9MGW - chains 3 and A of the 23 polymer chains in the assembly; structure by electron microscopy, 3.00 A resolution.

# Chain 3
Molecule: LHCA3
Source organism: Dunaliella salina
Amino-acid sequence (320 residues; each row starts with the number of its first residue):
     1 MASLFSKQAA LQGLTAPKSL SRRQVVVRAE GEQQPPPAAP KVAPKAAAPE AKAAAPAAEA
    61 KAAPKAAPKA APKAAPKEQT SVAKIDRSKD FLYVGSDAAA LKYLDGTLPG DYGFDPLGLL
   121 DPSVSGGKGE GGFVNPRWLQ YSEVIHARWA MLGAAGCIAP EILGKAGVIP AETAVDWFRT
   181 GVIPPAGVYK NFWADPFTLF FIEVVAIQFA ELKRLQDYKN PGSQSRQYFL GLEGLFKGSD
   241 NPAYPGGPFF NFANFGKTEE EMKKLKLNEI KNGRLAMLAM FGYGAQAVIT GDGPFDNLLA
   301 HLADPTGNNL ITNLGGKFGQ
Disordered / not traced: 1-89, 320
Bound ions: chlorophyll b Mg near Glu143 (its only coordinating residue here); chlorophyll a Mg (8 sites), coordinated by His146, Val182, Gln208, Glu211, Glu269, Asn272, Gln286, His301
Ligand contacts:
  - beta-carotene (BCR), molecule 1: Ala155, Ile158, Ala159, Ile162, Leu163, Leu232, Leu235, Phe236, Phe249
  - beta-carotene (BCR), molecule 2: Ala206, Ile207, Phe209, Tyr228, Phe229, Leu230
  - chlorophyll b (CHL), molecule 1: Tyr93, Leu104, Leu108, Gly110, Asp111, Tyr112, Gly113, Phe114, Asp115, Leu119, Leu120, Leu139, Gln140, Ser142, Glu143, His146, Arg274, Met277, Leu278, Phe281
  - chlorophyll b (CHL), molecule 2: Val205, Gln208, Phe209, Leu212, Lys213, Gln216, Gln224, Gln227, Tyr228, Phe229
  - chlorophyll a (CLA), molecule 1: Val94, Gly95, Phe114, Pro116
  - chlorophyll a (CLA), molecule 2: Tyr112, Lys264, Leu267, Asn268, Lys271, Asn272, Leu275
  - chlorophyll a (CLA), molecule 3: Leu117, Gly118, Leu119
  - chlorophyll a (CLA), molecule 4: Leu119, Ser125, Gly132, Phe133, Val134
  - chlorophyll a (CLA), molecule 5: Phe133, Trp138, Leu139, Ser142, His146
  - chlorophyll a (CLA), molecule 6: Phe133, Trp138, Tyr141, Ser142, Ile145, His146, Trp149, Glu203, Val204, Ile207, Gln208, Glu211, Arg214, Leu215
  - chlorophyll a (CLA), molecule 7: Tyr141, Ile145, Arg148, Trp149, Leu152, Phe209, Ala210, Lys213, Arg214, Asp217, Gln224, Phe229, Phe236, Gly238, Pro242, Ala243, Pro245, Phe249, Phe250, Phe252
  - chlorophyll a (CLA), molecule 8: Arg148, Met151, Leu152, Tyr244, Pro245, Gly246, Phe250, Asn251, Phe255, Met262, Leu265, Lys266, Asn268, Glu269
  - chlorophyll a (CLA), molecule 9: Trp149, Leu152, Ala155, Gly156, Ala159, Pro160, Leu163, Ile169, Thr173, Thr180, Tyr189, Phe192
  - chlorophyll a (CLA), molecule 10: Trp149, Thr180, Gly181, Val182, Phe192, Trp193, Pro196, Leu199, Ile202, Glu203, Ala206, Ile207
  - chlorophyll a (CLA), molecule 11: Ile162, Ala166, Gly167, Val168
  - chlorophyll a (CLA), molecule 12: Val168, Ile169, Pro170, Glu172, Thr173
  - chlorophyll a (CLA), molecule 13: Val182, Met280, Phe281, Gly284, Ala285, Val288, Ile289, Phe318, Gly319
  - chlorophyll a (CLA), molecule 14: Thr198, Phe201, Ile202
  - chlorophyll a (CLA), molecule 15: Phe200, Val204, Gln208, Leu212, Leu215
  - chlorophyll a (CLA), molecule 16: Lys264, Leu265, Asn268, Asn272, Leu275
  - chlorophyll a (CLA), molecule 17: Leu278, Ala279, Phe281, Gly282, Ala285, Gln286, Ile289, Thr290, Asn297, Leu298, Ala300, His301, Asn308, Asn309, Leu310, Asn313
  - chlorophyll a (CLA), molecule 18: Leu298, His301, Leu302, Pro305, Thr306, Asn309, Leu310
  - chlorophyll a / digalactosyl diacyl glycerol (dgdg): Trp177, Phe178, Arg179, Gly181, Val182, Ile183, Pro184, Pro185, Ala186, Pro196, Phe197, Leu199, Phe200, Glu203, Gly284, Ala287, Val288, Gly291
  - lutein (LUT; (3r,3'r,6s)-4,5-didehydro-5,6-dihydro-beta,beta-carotene-3,3'-diol): Met151, Leu152, Ala154, Ala155, Phe250, Asn251, Phe252, Ala253, Asn254, Phe255, Asn272, Leu275, Ala276, Leu278, Ala279, Gly282, Tyr283, Gln286, Pro294, Phe295, Asn297, Leu298
  - phosphatidylethanolamine (PTY): Leu230, Leu232, Leu235, Phe249, Phe252
  - violaxanthin (XAT; (3s,5r,6s,3's,5'r,6's)-5,6,5',6'-diepoxy-5,6,5',6'- tetrahydro-beta,beta-carotene-3,3'-diol): Phe114, Asp115, Pro116, Leu117, Gly118, His146, Trp149, Ala150, Leu152, Gly153, Gly156, Cys157, Trp177, Thr180, Val182, Met277, Met280, Phe281

# Chain A
Molecule: Photosystem I P700 chlorophyll a apoprotein A1
Source organism: Dunaliella salina
Notes: EC 1.97.1.12
Amino-acid sequence (750 residues; numbered 2 to 751; the number before each row is that of its first residue):
     2 TISSPEREAK KVKIAVDRNP VETNFEKWAK PGHFSRALAK GPNTTTWIWN LHADAHDFDN
    62 HTSDLEEISR KVFSAHFGQL GIILIWLSGM YFHGARFSNY EGWLSDPTHI KPSAQVVWPI
   122 VGQEILNGDV GGGFQGIQIT SGFFQLWRAS GITSELQLYS TAIGGLVLAA ACFFAGWFHY
   182 HKAAPKLEWF QNVESMLNHH LAGLLGLGSL AWAGHQIHVS LPVNKLLDAG VDPKEIPLPH
   242 EFLLNQSIIA DLYPSFSKGL APFFTLNWAE YSDFLTFKGG LNPVTGGLWL SDTAHHHLAI
   302 AVLFLVAGHQ YRTNWGIGHS IKDILESHKG PFTGNGHAGL YEILTTSWHA QLAINLALFG
   362 SLSIIVAHHM YAMPPYPYLA TDYGTQLSLF THHMWIGGFC VVGAGAHAAI FMVRDYDPTN
   422 NYNNLLDRVI RHRDAIISHL NWVSIFLGFH SFGLYIHNDT MSALGRPQDM FSDTAIQLQP
   482 VFAQWIQNTH FTAPQLTAPN ALAATSLTWG GDVVAVGGKV AMMPIALGTS DFLVHHIHAF
   542 TIHVTVLILL KGVLFARSSR LIPDKANLGF RFPCDGPGRG GTCQVSAWDH VFLGLFWMYN
   602 SLSIVIFHFS WKMQSDVWGT VTDSGVSHIT GGNFAQSANT INGWLRDFLW AQSSQVIQSY
   662 GSALSAYGLM FLGAHFVWAF SLMFLFSGRG YWQELIESIV WAHNKLRVAP SIQPRALSIT
   722 QGRAVGVAHY LLGGIATTWS FFLARIIAVG
Disordered / not traced: 2-11
Bound ions: chlorophyll a Mg (31 sites), coordinated by His53, His57, His77, Gln80, Gln116, Gln124, His180, His182, His200, His201, His219, His296, His297, His298, His310, His320 and 15 more; 4Fe-4S cluster Fe: Cys575 (shared with 2 residues of chain B); chlorophyll a isomer Mg near His676 (its only coordinating residue here)
Ligand contacts:
  - Tripalmitoylglycerol (4RF): His451, Leu455, Phe472, Ile477, Gln478, Leu479, Gln480, Val482, Phe533
  - beta-carotene (BCR), molecule 1: Ile83, Ile86, Trp87
  - beta-carotene (BCR), molecule 2: Ile84, Trp87, Leu88, Leu205, Leu208, Gly209
  - beta-carotene (BCR), molecule 3: Leu85, Thr162, Gly165, Gly166, Leu169, Leu208, Leu211, Ala212, Leu306
  - beta-carotene (BCR), molecule 4: Leu211, Leu261, Phe264, Phe265, Leu299, Val303, Leu306, His310, Ile318
  - beta-carotene (BCR), molecule 5: Phe264, Trp269, Val303
  - beta-carotene (BCR), molecule 6: Leu341, Leu345, Ala351, Ala354, Ile355, Ala409, Phe412
  - beta-carotene (BCR), molecule 7: Ala354, Ala358, Ser362, Val402, Ala405, Gly406, Ala409, Val547, Leu550, Leu551, Val554
  - beta-carotene (BCR), molecule 8: Met671, Gly674, Ala675, Phe677, Val678, Leu733, Ile736, Ala737, Trp740
  - beta-carotene (BCR), molecule 9: Trp693, Leu696, Ile697
  - chlorophyll a isomer (CL0): Phe453, Tyr456, Val535, Ile538, Phe541, Thr542, Tyr600, Asn601, Ser604, Ile605, Phe608, Ile642, Trp645, Leu646, Leu650, Ser654, Ile658, Phe672, His676, Trp679, Tyr731, Thr738, Thr739, Phe742
  - chlorophyll a (CLA), molecule 1: Val13, Lys14, Ile15, Trp190, Asn193, Ser196, His200, Leu208, Thr314, Asn315, Trp316
  - chlorophyll a (CLA), molecule 2: Ile15, Val17, Phe74, Phe78, Ala172, Phe175, Ala176, Phe179, His180, Ala184, Pro186, Trp190
  - chlorophyll a (CLA), molecule 3: Val22, Glu23, Thr24, Asn25, Phe26, Lys28, Trp29, His34, Lys72, Ser75, Gly79, Ile83, Phe174, Gly177, Trp178, Tyr181, His182
  - chlorophyll a (CLA), molecule 4: Trp29, Pro32, Trp48, Ile49, Trp50, Leu52, His53
  - chlorophyll a (CLA), molecule 5: Trp29, Pro32, His34, Phe35, Leu52, His53, Ala56, His57, Phe59, Ala76, Gly79, Gln80, Ile83
  - chlorophyll a (CLA), molecule 6: Thr46, Ile49, Trp50, Ile697, Ile700, Val701, His704, Val709, Pro711, Ile713, Pro715, Arg716, Leu718
  - chlorophyll a (CLA), molecule 7: Trp50, Phe677, Val678, Phe681, Phe685, Leu718, Gln722, Ala725, Val726, Ala729, His730, Leu733
  - chlorophyll a (CLA), molecule 8: His53, Ala54, Ala56, His57, Asp58, His350, Leu353, Leu357, Phe400, Cys401, Val403, Gly404, Ala407, His408, Ile411, Arg415, Phe571, Arg572, Trp589, Val592, Leu596
  - chlorophyll a (CLA), molecule 9: His57, Phe59, Val73, Ala76, His77, Gln80, Leu81, Ile84, Leu85, Leu88, Trp349, His350, Gln352, Leu353, Asn356, Leu357, Phe360
  - chlorophyll a (CLA), molecule 10: His57, Gln80, Ile83, Ile84, Trp87, Leu357, Phe360, Ile397, Phe400, Cys401
  - chlorophyll a (CLA), molecule 11: Leu66, Ser70, His77, Leu188, Phe191, Gln192, Val194, Met197, Leu198, His201, Leu202, Leu205, Ile322, Leu326, Tyr342, Leu345, Thr346, Thr347, Ser348, Trp349, Gln352, Ile355, Asn356, Leu359, Phe360
  - chlorophyll a (CLA), molecule 12: Phe74, His77, Phe78, Leu81, Leu169, Cys173, Trp190, Phe191, Asn193, Ser196, Met197, His200, His201, Gly204, Leu205
  - chlorophyll a (CLA), molecule 13: Ile83, Ile86, Gln116, Val117, Val118, Trp119, Ile121, Val122, Gln124, Leu127, Ile138, Phe174, Ala667, Leu670, Met671
  - chlorophyll a (CLA), molecule 14: Ile86, Trp87, Ser89, Gly90, Met91, Phe93, His94, Phe98, Val117, Trp119, Leu167
  - chlorophyll a (CLA), molecule 15: Trp87, Met91, His94, Ala115, Gln116, Ile138, Gln139, Ile140, Thr141, Ser142, Ala667, Tyr668, Trp740
  - chlorophyll a (CLA), molecule 16: Trp87, Met91, Thr141, Ser142, Phe144, Ser389, Thr392, His393, Trp396, Ile397, Phe400, Met671, Ile736, Thr739, Trp740
  - chlorophyll a (CLA), molecule 17: Trp87, Leu88, Ser142, Gly143, Phe144, Leu147, Leu205, Leu206, Phe360, Leu363, Ser364, Val367, Met371, Tyr377, Leu390, His393, His394, Ile397
  - chlorophyll a (CLA), molecule 18: Tyr92, Ser151, Gly152, Ile153, Gln158, Ser161, Thr162, Gly209, Ala212, Trp213, Gly215, His216, His219, Val220, Pro240, His241, Leu244
  - chlorophyll a (CLA), molecule 19: Leu147, Ala150, Leu205, Leu206, Gly209, Ser210, Trp213, Gln217, Thr294, His297, His298, Ile301, Phe305, Leu363, Ile366, Val367, His370, Met371, Pro376, Tyr377
  - chlorophyll a (CLA), molecule 20: Leu157, Gln158, Ser161, Leu239, His241, Leu244, Leu245
  - chlorophyll a (CLA), molecule 21: Val168, Ala171, Ala172, Phe175
  - chlorophyll a (CLA), molecule 22: Leu198, Leu202, Leu206, Leu304, Phe305, Ala308, Gln311, Tyr312, Ile322, Ile325, Leu326, Leu359, Met413, Leu427, Val430, Leu551, Val554
  - chlorophyll a (CLA), molecule 23: Asn199, His200, Ala203, Gly204, Leu208, Leu306, Gly309, His310, Tyr312, Arg313, Thr314, Asn315, Trp316, Ile318
  - chlorophyll a (CLA), molecule 24: Leu211, Ala212, Gly215, Ile218, His219, Leu244, Leu245, Gln247, Phe257, Gly260, Leu261, Tyr272, Phe275, Leu276, Leu299
  - chlorophyll a (CLA), molecule 25: Phe264, Trp269, Ala270, Tyr272, Ser273, Leu276, Thr277, Phe278, His296, Leu299, Ala300, Val303, Leu304, Val307, Asn501
  - chlorophyll a (CLA), molecule 26: Phe264, Phe265, Leu267, Trp269
  - chlorophyll a (CLA), molecule 27: Thr277, Phe278, Lys279, Gly280, Gly281, Leu289, Asp293, Thr294, His296, His297, Ala300, Ile301, Leu304, His370, Met374, Pro376, Thr506
  - chlorophyll a (CLA), molecule 28: Phe278, Leu497, Thr498, Ala499, Pro500, Asn501, Ala502
  - chlorophyll a (CLA), molecule 29: Leu304, Leu359, Leu363, Ile366, His369, His370, Ala373, Met374, Thr506, Ser507, Thr509, Trp510
  - chlorophyll a (CLA), molecule 30: Val307, His310, Gln311, Arg313, Gly317, Ile318, Gly319, His320
  - chlorophyll a (CLA), molecule 31: Gln311, His320, Asp324, Ile325, Ser328, His329
  - chlorophyll a (CLA), molecule 32: Ile325, Leu326, His329, Thr334, His338, Leu341, Leu345, Leu426, Leu427, Val430
  - chlorophyll a (CLA), molecule 33: His329, Lys330, Gly331, Pro332, Phe333
  - chlorophyll a (CLA), molecule 34: Phe333, Thr334, Leu426, Arg429, Val430, His433, Ile437, His440
  - chlorophyll a (CLA), molecule 35: Ser362, Ile365, Ile366, His369, Met395, Val402, Ile543, Thr546, Val547, Leu550, Ser602, Leu603
  - chlorophyll a (CLA), molecule 36: His369, Tyr372, Phe483, Ala484, Ile487, Gln488, Trp510, Ile526, Leu528, His536, His539, Ile543, Val606, His609, Phe610, Lys613
  - chlorophyll a (CLA), molecule 37: Ala436, His440, Trp443
  - chlorophyll a (CLA), molecule 38: Ile437, His440, Leu441, Trp443, Val444, Ala540, Ile543, His544, Val547
  - chlorophyll a (CLA), molecule 39: Ser439, Asn442, Trp443, Ile446
  - chlorophyll a (CLA), molecule 40: Asn442, Ser445, Ile446, Gly449, Phe450, Phe453, Gly454, Ile457, Phe541, Val545, Leu548, Ile549, Leu594, Phe597, Trp598
  - chlorophyll a (CLA), molecule 41: Trp443, Ile446, Phe447, Phe450, His451
  - chlorophyll a (CLA), molecule 42: Trp443, Val444, Phe447, Leu448, Gln480, Pro481, Val482, Phe483, Ala484, Phe533, His536, His537, Ala540, His544
  - chlorophyll a (CLA), molecule 43: Phe450, His451, Gly454, Leu455, Ile457, His458, Thr461, Met462, Leu465, Arg467, Asp470, Phe472, Ile477
  - chlorophyll a (CLA), molecule 44: Phe453, Ile457, Asp460, Phe541, Phe597, Trp598, Tyr600, Asn601, Ile642, Leu646, Trp679, Tyr731
  - chlorophyll a (CLA), molecule 45: Thr461, Ala464, Leu465
  - chlorophyll a (CLA), molecule 46: Trp486, Ile487, Thr490, His491, Ala494, Thr498, Ala499, Thr506, Trp510
  - chlorophyll a (CLA), molecule 47: Leu646, Leu650, Trp651, Trp679
  - chlorophyll a (CLA), molecule 48: Leu670, Met671, Leu673, Gly674, His676, Phe677, Trp679, Ala680
  - chlorophyll a (CLA), molecule 49: Phe677, Ala680, Phe681, Leu683, Met684, Phe687, Ser688, Tyr692, Trp693, Leu696
  - chlorophyll a (CLA), molecule 50: Ile700, Ala703, His704, Leu707, Val709
  - chlorophyll a (CLA), molecule 51: Trp702, Ala703, Lys706, Leu707
  - chlorophyll a / digalactosyl diacyl glycerol (dgdg): His241, Glu242, Leu244, Leu245, Asn246, Ile249
  - dodecyl-alpha-D-maltoside (LMU): Ser155, Glu156, Leu157, Tyr160, Ser161, Ile164, Gly165
  - phylloquinone (PQN): Trp50, Met684, Phe685, Ser688, Gly689, Arg690, Trp693, Ile697, Arg716, Ala717, Leu718, Ser719, Gly723
  - 4Fe-4S cluster (SF4): Pro574, Cys575, Gly577, Pro578, Gly582, Thr583, Cys584, Ile720, Arg724

# Interface between chain 3 and chain A
Pairs across the interface (37):
  Asp97(3) with Trp316(A)
  Leu117(3) with Trp316(A), hydrophobic
  Leu119(3) with Ile15(A), hydrophobic
  Asp121(3) with Lys14(A), salt bridge
  Ser123(3) with Lys14(A), hydrogen bond
  Val124(3) with Ile15(A)
  Ser125(3) with Val17(A), hydrogen bond (backbone-backbone); Arg19(A), hydrogen bond (backbone-side chain)
  Gly126(3) with Val17(A), hydrogen bond (backbone-backbone); Asp18(A); Arg19(A), hydrogen bond (backbone-backbone)
  Gly127(3) with Arg19(A)
  Lys128(3) with Arg19(A), hydrogen bond (backbone-backbone); Asn20(A); Glu23(A), salt bridge
  Gly129(3) with Arg19(A), hydrogen bond (backbone-side chain); Asn20(A)
  Glu130(3) with Arg19(A), hydrogen bond (backbone-side chain); Lys183(A), salt bridge
  Gly131(3) with Arg19(A); Phe179(A)
  Gly132(3) with Phe179(A)
  Pro185(3) with Leu245(A), hydrophobic
  Leu314(3) with Gly260(A); Leu261(A); Phe265(A), hydrophobic
  Gly315(3) with Lys259(A); Gly260(A); Ala262(A)
  Gly316(3) with Gly260(A)
  Lys317(3) with Gln247(A)
  Phe318(3) with Leu245(A); Asn246(A); Gln247(A), hydrogen bond (backbone-side chain)
  Gly319(3) with Gln247(A); Gly260(A); Leu261(A)
Interface residues without a listed pair, chain 3 (23 interface residues in all): Pro116, Asn135
Interface residues without a listed pair, chain A (19 interface residues in all): Ala184

# Summary
23 residues of chain 3 face 19 of chain A across their interface, with 9 hydrogen bonds and 3 salt bridges.
Polar contacts include Asp121(3)-Lys14(A), Lys128(3)-Glu23(A) and Glu130(3)-Lys183(A).
Here chain 3 is LHCA3 and chain A is Photosystem I P700 chlorophyll a apoprotein A1, both from Dunaliella
salina. Entry 9MGW (Dunaliella salina PSI-LHCI-TIDI1 supercomplex) was determined by electron microscopy
together with 9MGZ, 9MH0 and 9MH1 from the same study.
